Entry 7OH5 (electron microscopy, 2.90 A resolution); this record covers chains A and C.

# Chain A
Molecule: Probable phospholipid-transporting ATPase DRS2
Organism: Saccharomyces cerevisiae (strain ATCC 204508 / S288c)
Notes: EC 7.6.2.1
Reference sequence: P39524 (ATC3_YEAST); the construct has insertions or renumbered stretches relative to UniProt, so the offset changes along the chain: 1-1246 = UniProt 1-1246; 1253-1361 = UniProt 1247-1355
Amino-acid sequence (1465 residues; each row starts with the number of its first residue):
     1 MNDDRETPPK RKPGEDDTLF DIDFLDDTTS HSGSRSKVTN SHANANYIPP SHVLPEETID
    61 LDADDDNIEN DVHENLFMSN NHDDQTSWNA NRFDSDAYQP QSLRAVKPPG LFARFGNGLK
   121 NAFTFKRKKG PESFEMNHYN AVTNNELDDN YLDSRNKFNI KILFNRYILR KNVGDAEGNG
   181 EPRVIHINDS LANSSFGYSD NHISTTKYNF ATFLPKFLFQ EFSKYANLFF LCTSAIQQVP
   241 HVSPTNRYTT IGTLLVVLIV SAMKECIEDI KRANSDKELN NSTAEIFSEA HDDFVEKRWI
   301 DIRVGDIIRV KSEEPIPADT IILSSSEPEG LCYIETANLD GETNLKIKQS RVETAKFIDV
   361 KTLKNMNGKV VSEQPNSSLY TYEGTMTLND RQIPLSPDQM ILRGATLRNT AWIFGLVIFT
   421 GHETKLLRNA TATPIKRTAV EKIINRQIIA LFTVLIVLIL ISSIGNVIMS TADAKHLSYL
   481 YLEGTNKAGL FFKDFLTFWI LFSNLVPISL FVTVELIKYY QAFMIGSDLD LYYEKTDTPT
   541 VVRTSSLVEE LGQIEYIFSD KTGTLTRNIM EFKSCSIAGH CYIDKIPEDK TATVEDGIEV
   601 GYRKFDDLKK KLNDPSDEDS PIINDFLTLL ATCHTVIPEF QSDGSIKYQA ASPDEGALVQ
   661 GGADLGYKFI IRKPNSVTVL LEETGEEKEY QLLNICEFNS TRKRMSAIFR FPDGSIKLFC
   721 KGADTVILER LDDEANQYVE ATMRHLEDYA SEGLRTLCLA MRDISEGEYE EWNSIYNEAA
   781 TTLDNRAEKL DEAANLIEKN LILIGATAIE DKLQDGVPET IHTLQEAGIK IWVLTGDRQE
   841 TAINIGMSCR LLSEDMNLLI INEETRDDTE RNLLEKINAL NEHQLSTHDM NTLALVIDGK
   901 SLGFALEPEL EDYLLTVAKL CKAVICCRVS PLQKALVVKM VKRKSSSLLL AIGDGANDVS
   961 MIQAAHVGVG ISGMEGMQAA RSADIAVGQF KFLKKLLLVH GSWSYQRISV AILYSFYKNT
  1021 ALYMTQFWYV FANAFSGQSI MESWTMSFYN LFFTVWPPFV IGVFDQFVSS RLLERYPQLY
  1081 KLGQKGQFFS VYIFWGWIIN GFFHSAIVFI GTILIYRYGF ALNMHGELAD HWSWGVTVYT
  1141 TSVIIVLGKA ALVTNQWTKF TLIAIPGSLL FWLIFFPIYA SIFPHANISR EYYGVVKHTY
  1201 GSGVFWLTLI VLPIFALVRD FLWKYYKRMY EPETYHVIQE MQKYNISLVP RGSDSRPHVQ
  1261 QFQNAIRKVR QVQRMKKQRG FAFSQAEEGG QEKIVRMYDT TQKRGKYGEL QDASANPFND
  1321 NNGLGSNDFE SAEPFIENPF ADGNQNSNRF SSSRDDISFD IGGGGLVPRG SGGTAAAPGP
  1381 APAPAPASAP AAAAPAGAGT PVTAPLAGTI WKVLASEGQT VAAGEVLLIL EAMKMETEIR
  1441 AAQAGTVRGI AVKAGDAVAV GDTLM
Unresolved in the structure: 1-181, 1246-1465
Construct notes: linker (1247-1252); expression tag (1362-1465)
Swiss-Prot annotation at these positions:
  - region: Gln237, Gln238 (Involved in phosphatidylserine substrate recognition)
  - active site: Asp560 (4-aspartylphosphate intermediate)
  - binding site (ATP): Asp560, Lys561, Thr562, Glu655, Phe698, Ser700, Lys703, Lys721, Arg755, Thr756, Thr835, Gly836, Asp837, Arg928, Lys934, Asn957, Asp958
  - binding site (Mg(2+)): Asp560, Thr562, Asp954, Asp958
  - binding site (a 1,2-diacyl-sn-glycero-3-phospho-(1D-myo-inositol 4-phosphate)): Lys1149, Arg1219, Trp1223, Lys1224, Tyr1235, His1236
  - site: Ile508 (Involved in the release of the transported lipid into the cytosolic leaflet)
  - modified residue: Ser102 (Phosphoserine)
Bound ions: Mg2+: Asp560, Thr562, Asp954
Small-molecule neighbours:
  - Phosphatidylinositol-4-phosphate (2Y5; (2R)-1-{[(R)-hydroxy{[(1R,2R,3R,4R,5S,6R)-2,3,5,6-tetrahydroxy-4-(phosphonooxy)cyclohexyl]oxy}phosphoryl]oxy}-3-(octadecanoyloxy)propan-2-yl (5Z,8Z,11Z,14Z)-icosa-5,8,11,14-tetraenoate): Trp1028, Phe1031, Gly1096, Ile1099, Asn1100, Phe1103, Ala1106, Ile1110, Lys1149, Phe1215, Arg1219, Trp1223, Lys1224, Lys1227, Arg1228, Tyr1235, His1236
  - ADP / tetrafluoroaluminate: Asp560, Lys561, Thr562, Gly563, Thr564, Ser652, Asp654, Glu655, Phe698, Lys703, Arg704, Met705, Lys721, Gly722, Ala723, Arg755, Thr756, Leu757, Leu834, Thr835, Gly836, Asp837, Lys934, Asp954, Asn957, Asp958

# Chain C
Molecule: Cell division control protein 50
Organism: Saccharomyces cerevisiae (strain ATCC 204508 / S288c)
Reference sequence: A0A6L0Z5H3 (A0A6L0Z5H3_YEASX); numbering as in UniProt (aligned over 1-391)
Amino-acid sequence (413 residues; numbered 1 to 413; the number before each row is that of its first residue):
     1 MVSLFKRGKA PPLTKEGPTS KKPPNTAFRQ QRLKAWQPIL SPQSVLPLLI FVACIFTPIG
    61 IGLIVSATKV QDLTIDYSHC DTKASTTAFE DIPKKYIKYH FKSKVENKPQ WRLTENENGE
   121 QSCELQFEIP NDIKKSIFIY YKITNFYQNH RRYVQSFDTK QILGEPIKKD DLDTSCSPIR
   181 SREDKIIYPC GLIANSMFND TFSQVLSGID DTEDYNLTNK HISWSIDRHR FKTTKYNASD
   241 IVPPPNWMKK YPDGYTDENL PDIHTWEEFQ VWMRTAAFPK FYKLTLKNES ASLPKGKYQM
   301 NIELNYPISL FGGTKSFVLT TNGAIGGRNM SLGVLYLIVA GLCALFGIIF LVKLIFQPRA
   361 MGDHTYLNFD DEENEDYEDV HAENTTLREI LGGGGLVPRG SGGHHHHHHH HHH
Unresolved in the structure: 1-13, 369-413
Construct notes: expression tag (392-413)
Disulfides: Cys80-Cys123, Cys176-Cys190
Glycans and other covalent adducts: N-acetylglucosamine (NAG) linked to Asn199, Asn216, Asn237, Asn288

# How chain A and chain C interact
Residue-residue contacts - 161 pairs, chain A then chain C:
  His241(A) with Arg151(C), hydrogen bond (backbone-side chain); Thr174(C), hydrogen bond (side chain-backbone)
  Val242(A) with Arg151(C)
  Glu313(A) with Lys15(C), salt bridge
  Lys475(A) with Leu310(C)
  His476(A) with Leu310(C); Phe311(C); Gly312(C)
  Ser478(A) with Leu310(C), hydrogen bond (side chain-backbone)
  Tyr479(A) with Phe146(C), hydrophobic; Tyr147(C), hydrogen bond (side chain-backbone); Ser196(C); Leu310(C); Phe311(C), hydrophobic
  Leu480(A) with His150(C); Arg152(C), hydrogen bond (backbone-side chain); Tyr153(C), hydrophobic; Leu192(C)
  Tyr481(A) with Arg152(C), hydrogen bond (backbone-side chain); Ile179(C), hydrophobic; Asn195(C); Asn246(C)
  Thr497(A) with Arg151(C)
  Tyr520(A) with Phe28(C)
  Phe523(A) with Arg29(C)
  Met524(A) with Phe28(C); Arg29(C); Gln31(C)
  Ser527(A) with Pro23(C); Arg29(C); Gln30(C), hydrogen bond (backbone-side chain)
  Asp528(A) with Pro23(C); Gln30(C)
  Leu529(A) with Lys22(C); Pro23(C); Asn25(C); Gln30(C), hydrogen bond (backbone-side chain)
  Tyr532(A) with Lys21(C); Lys22(C)
  Asp537(A) with Thr19(C); Lys21(C), salt bridge
  Pro539(A) with Lys21(C)
  Trp1003(A) with Gln31(C)
  Tyr1029(A) with Asn149(C), hydrogen bond; Ala277(C), hydrogen bond (side chain-backbone)
  Ala1032(A) with Tyr147(C); Asn149(C), hydrogen bond (backbone-side chain); Pro279(C)
  Asn1033(A) with Asn149(C)
  Ser1036(A) with Asn149(C); His150(C); Arg151(C), hydrogen bond (side chain-backbone)
  Gly1037(A) with Arg151(C)
  Gln1038(A) with Asn149(C); Arg151(C); Val154(C)
  Phe1064(A) with Phe28(C), hydrophobic
  Gln1066(A) with Gln31(C)
  Tyr1076(A) with Tyr366(C), hydrophobic
  Ile1113(A) with Phe278(C), hydrophobic
  Leu1114(A) with Asn329(C), hydrogen bond (backbone-side chain); Ser331(C), hydrogen bond (backbone-side chain)
  Ile1115(A) with Asn329(C); Leu332(C), hydrophobic
  Tyr1116(A) with Phe278(C)
  Arg1117(A) with Phe278(C); Lys280(C); Arg328(C), hydrogen bond (side chain-backbone); Asn329(C)
  Tyr1118(A) with Lys142(C), hydrogen bond; Lys280(C); Phe281(C); Tyr282(C), hydrogen bond (backbone-backbone)
  Phe1120(A) with Tyr140(C); Thr320(C); Thr321(C); Asn322(C); Gly326(C); Gly327(C)
  Ala1121(A) with Gly326(C)
  Leu1122(A) with Asn322(C); Gly326(C)
  Asn1123(A) with Asn322(C); Gly323(C), hydrogen bond (side chain-backbone); Ala324(C)
  His1125(A) with Phe138(C); Lys287(C); Glu289(C)
  Gly1126(A) with Phe138(C); Tyr140(C), hydrogen bond (backbone-side chain); Leu284(C); Asn322(C)
  Glu1127(A) with Ser223(C); Trp224(C), hydrogen bond
  Leu1128(A) with Tyr140(C), hydrophobic; Trp224(C), hydrogen bond (backbone-side chain); Tyr282(C)
  Asp1130(A) with Trp224(C); Arg274(C), salt bridge; Thr275(C)
  His1131(A) with Thr275(C); Ala277(C)
  Trp1134(A) with Ala277(C), hydrophobic; Phe278(C)
  Asn1155(A) with Gln37(C); Pro38(C)
  Gln1156(A) with Ala35(C)
  Trp1157(A) with Ala35(C); Trp36(C), hydrogen bond (backbone-backbone); Pro38(C)
  Thr1158(A) with Ala35(C)
  Arg1190(A) with Thr159(C), hydrogen bond
  Tyr1193(A) with Ile226(C), hydrophobic; Arg230(C)
  Gly1194(A) with Trp224(C)
  His1198(A) with Trp224(C), hydrogen bond
  Val1204(A) with Ile325(C), hydrophobic
  Leu1207(A) with Ile325(C), hydrophobic; Leu332(C), hydrophobic; Tyr336(C), hydrogen bond (backbone-side chain)
  Ile1210(A) with Tyr336(C)
  Val1211(A) with Leu332(C), hydrophobic; Leu335(C); Tyr336(C), hydrophobic; Val339(C), hydrophobic
  Leu1212(A) with Leu335(C), hydrophobic
  Ile1214(A) with Phe56(C), hydrophobic; Val339(C), hydrophobic
  Phe1215(A) with Ile338(C), hydrophobic; Val339(C), hydrophobic
  Phe1221(A) with Val45(C), hydrophobic; Leu48(C), hydrophobic
  Leu1222(A) with Phe346(C), hydrophobic; Phe350(C), hydrophobic
  Lys1224(A) with Leu40(C)
  Tyr1225(A) with Leu40(C); Pro42(C); Val45(C), hydrophobic; Phe350(C), hydrophobic
  Arg1228(A) with Ile39(C); Leu40(C)
  Met1229(A) with Pro42(C), hydrophobic; Arg359(C), hydrogen bond (backbone-side chain)
  Tyr1230(A) with Lys353(C); Leu354(C); Gln357(C); Met361(C)
  Pro1232(A) with Met361(C); Leu367(C)
  Glu1233(A) with Leu367(C)
  Thr1234(A) with Leu367(C); Asn368(C)
  Gln1239(A) with Gln37(C), hydrogen bond (backbone-side chain)
  Glu1240(A) with Arg359(C), salt bridge
  Met1241(A) with Asp363(C); His364(C)
  Gln1242(A) with Gln37(C)
  Lys1243(A) with Trp36(C); Gln37(C), hydrogen bond (side chain-backbone); Ile39(C)
  Tyr1244(A) with Ser41(C)
Other interface residues (no listed pair), chain A (91 interface residues in all): Ser243, Pro244, Leu477, Leu482, Glu483, Glu534, Arg1007, Ala1034, Gln1078, Ala1129, Phe1160, Val1218, Val1237, Asn1245
Other interface residues (no listed pair), chain C (100 interface residues in all): Leu33, Lys34, Leu49, Leu63, Asn145, Ser177, Pro178, Ile222, Arg228, Pro245, Ala276, Lys283, Ser309, Leu342, Thr365

# Summary
The interface between chain A and chain C involves 91 residues on one side and 100 on the other; the contacts
include 28 hydrogen bonds and 4 salt bridges. Among the polar pairs are Glu313(A)-Lys15(C), Asp537(A)-Lys21(C)
and Asp1130(A)-Arg274(C).
Here chain A is Probable phospholipid-transporting ATPase DRS2 and chain C is Cell division control protein
50, both from Saccharomyces cerevisiae (strain ATCC 204508 / S288c). Entry 7OH5 (Cryo-EM structure of
Drs2p-Cdc50p in the E1-AlFx-ADP state) was determined by electron microscopy, deposited together with 7OH4,
7OH6 and 7OH7.
